6TMJ - chains d2 and e2 of the 15 polymer chains in the assembly; structure by electron microscopy, 3.50 A resolution.

Chain d2:
Name: ATP synthase subunit delta
Source organism: Toxoplasma gondii (strain ATCC 50853 / GT1)
UniProtKB: A0A125YRE2 (A0A125YRE2_TOXGG); numbering as in UniProt (aligned over 1-183)
Amino-acid sequence (183 residues; each row starts with the number of its first residue):
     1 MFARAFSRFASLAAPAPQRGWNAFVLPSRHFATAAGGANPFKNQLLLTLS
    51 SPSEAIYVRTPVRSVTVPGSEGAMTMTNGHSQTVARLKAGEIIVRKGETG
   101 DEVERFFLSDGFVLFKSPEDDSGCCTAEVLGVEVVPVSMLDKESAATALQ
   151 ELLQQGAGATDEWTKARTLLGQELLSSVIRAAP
Disordered / not traced: 1-40

Chain e2:
Name: ATP synthase subunit epsilon
Source organism: Toxoplasma gondii (strain ATCC 50853 / GT1)
UniProtKB: S7VV10 (S7VV10_TOXGG); residues 1-73 here = UniProt positions 1-73
Amino-acid sequence (73 residues; numbered 1 to 73; the number before each row is that of its first residue):
     1 MWRSSGVSFTRYASEMAALLRQCLKEPYRTQAMQRNQIHLKETVYQQGQV
    51 LTRETFNDIKKAFEAAAKHAGEK
Disordered / not traced: 66-73

Interface between chain d2 and chain e2:
Pairs across the interface (36; chain d2 residue first):
  Ser-53(d2) / Arg-35(e2)  hydrogen bond
  Lys-88(d2) / Tyr-12(e2)
  Ser-109(d2) / Met-16(e2)
  Ser-109(d2) / Ala-17(e2)
  Ser-109(d2) / Leu-20(e2)
  Asp-110(d2) / Tyr-12(e2)  hydrogen bond
  Asp-110(d2) / Ala-13(e2)
  Asp-110(d2) / Met-16(e2)
  Phe-112(d2) / Phe-9(e2)  hydrophobic
  Glu-133(d2) / Leu-20(e2)
  Glu-133(d2) / Arg-21(e2)  salt bridge
  Glu-133(d2) / Asn-36(e2)
  Val-135(d2) / Leu-20(e2)  hydrophobic
  Val-135(d2) / Leu-24(e2)  hydrophobic
  Ser-138(d2) / Lys-25(e2)  hydrogen bond (backbone-side chain)
  Met-139(d2) / Leu-24(e2)
  Met-139(d2) / Lys-25(e2)
  Met-139(d2) / Tyr-28(e2)  hydrophobic
  Leu-140(d2) / Cys-23(e2)
  Leu-140(d2) / Lys-25(e2)  hydrogen bond (backbone-side chain)
  Asp-141(d2) / Cys-23(e2)
  Ser-144(d2) / Gln-22(e2)
  Ser-144(d2) / Arg-29(e2)
  Ala-145(d2) / Cys-23(e2)  hydrophobic
  Glu-162(d2) / Ser-5(e2)
  Trp-163(d2) / Val-7(e2)  hydrophobic
  Trp-163(d2) / Arg-11(e2)
  Trp-163(d2) / Glu-15(e2)  hydrogen bond
  Arg-167(d2) / Glu-15(e2)  salt bridge
  Arg-167(d2) / Lys-60(e2)
  Leu-170(d2) / Tyr-12(e2)  hydrophobic
  Leu-170(d2) / Met-16(e2)
  Gly-171(d2) / Met-16(e2)
  Gly-171(d2) / Leu-19(e2)
  Leu-174(d2) / Met-16(e2)  hydrophobic
  Leu-175(d2) / Cys-23(e2)  hydrophobic
Interface residues without a listed pair, chain d2 (28 interface residues in all): Arg-86, Phe-107, Gly-111, Val-132, Ala-148, Glu-151, Leu-152, Ala-166
Interface residues without a listed pair, chain e2 (23 interface residues in all): Met-1, Trp-2

Overview:
28 residues of chain d2 face 23 of chain e2 across their interface; the contacts include 5 hydrogen bonds and
2 salt bridges. Among the polar pairs are Glu-133(d2)/Arg-21(e2), Arg-167(d2)/Glu-15(e2) and
Ser-53(d2)/Arg-35(e2).
Here chain d2 is ATP synthase subunit delta and chain e2 is ATP synthase subunit epsilon, both from Toxoplasma
gondii (strain ATCC 50853 / GT1). Entry 6TMJ (Cryo-EM structure of Toxoplasma gondii mitochondrial ATP
synthase dimer, rotor-stator model) was determined by electron microscopy together with 6TMG, 6TMH, 6TMI, 6TMK
and 6TML from the same study.
